PDB entry 6VQB | electron microscopy, 3.60 A resolution | chains A and Q of the 16 polymer chains in the assembly

[Chain A]
Molecule: ATPase H+-transporting V1 subunit A
Source organism: Rattus norvegicus
UniProt: D4A133 (D4A133_RAT); residues 1-617 here = UniProt positions 1-617
Chain sequence (617 residues; row label = number of the first residue in the row):
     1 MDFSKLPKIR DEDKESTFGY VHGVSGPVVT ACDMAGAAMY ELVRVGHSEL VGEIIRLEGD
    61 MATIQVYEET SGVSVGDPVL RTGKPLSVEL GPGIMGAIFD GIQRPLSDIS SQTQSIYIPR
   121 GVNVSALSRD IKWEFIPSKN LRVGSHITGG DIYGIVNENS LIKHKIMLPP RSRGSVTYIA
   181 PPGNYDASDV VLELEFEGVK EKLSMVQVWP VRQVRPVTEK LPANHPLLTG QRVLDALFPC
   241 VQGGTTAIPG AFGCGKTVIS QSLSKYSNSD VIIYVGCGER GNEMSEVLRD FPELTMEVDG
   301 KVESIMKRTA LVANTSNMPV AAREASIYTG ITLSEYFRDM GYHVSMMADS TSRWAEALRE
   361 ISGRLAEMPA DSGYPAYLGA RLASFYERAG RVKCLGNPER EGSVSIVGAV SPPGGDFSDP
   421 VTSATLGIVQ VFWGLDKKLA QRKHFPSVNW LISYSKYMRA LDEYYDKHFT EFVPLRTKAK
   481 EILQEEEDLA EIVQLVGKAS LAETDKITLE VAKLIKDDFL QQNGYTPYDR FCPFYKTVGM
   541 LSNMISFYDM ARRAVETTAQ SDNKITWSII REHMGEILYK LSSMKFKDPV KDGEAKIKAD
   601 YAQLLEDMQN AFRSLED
Disordered / not traced: 1-16, 617
Ligand contacts: ADP (adenosine-5'-diphosphate): Q231, A251, F252, G253, C254, G255, K256, T257, V258, F445, P446, Q522, N523, G524, Y525

[Chain Q]
Molecule: Uncharacterized protein
Source organism: Legionella pneumophila subsp. pneumophila (strain Philadelphia 1 / ATCC 33152 / DSM 7513)
UniProt: Q5ZWW6 (Q5ZWW6_LEGPH); residues 1-278 here = UniProt positions 1-278
Chain sequence (301 residues; each row starts with the number of its first residue; numbering starts at 0):
     0 GMSFIKVGIK MGGLTSEQYH SQVVGKIGYI ARCMQTIDPE NNLKKIREDY QDVLIWAEKN
    60 YRFEEILEAS KSGKCPNDLD ALSRRSLILQ ELLRLVSSIS PFKMKLDLIE SQYEKMKQHV
   120 NLWKSDYHVK LNQLNQLTDY LKNAAPTPKN NFLRAMTSVL QMQIAQYGIT EDNEGINQLF
   180 KLGLHLLAMA NEKIDEQYHL FKGYVKDQPE ESPFEGILPA EDQKILVKTM IDYAMPKLSS
   240 KVLQDKLSAL SSSDVLTKTL LDSIDRIVKE NEKLNALSKD YKDHDGDYKD HDIDYKDDDD
   300 K
Disordered / not traced: 0-3, 236-300
Construct notes: expression tag (0, 279-300)

[Chain A / chain Q interface]
Residue-residue contacts - 54 pairs, chain A then chain Q:
  N140(A) - R31(Q)
  L141(A) - R31(Q)
  S145(A) - R31(Q)  hydrogen bond
  H146(A) - R31(Q)  hydrogen bond (backbone-side chain)
  H146(A) - Y60(Q)
  H146(A) - R61(Q)
  H146(A) - F62(Q)
  I147(A) - F62(Q)
  T148(A) - S20(Q)  hydrogen bond (side chain-backbone)
  T148(A) - Q21(Q)  hydrogen bond
  T148(A) - G24(Q)
  G149(A) - Q21(Q)  hydrogen bond (backbone-side chain)
  K163(A) - D138(Q)  salt bridge
  P170(A) - Q17(Q)
  R171(A) - Q17(Q)  hydrogen bond (backbone-side chain)
  R173(A) - E16(Q)  salt bridge
  R173(A) - S20(Q)  hydrogen bond
  R173(A) - F62(Q)
  R173(A) - L66(Q)
  G174(A) - F62(Q)
  S175(A) - F62(Q)
  F196(A) - F62(Q)  hydrophobic
  F196(A) - E63(Q)
  P216(A) - L13(Q)  hydrophobic
  V217(A) - L13(Q)
  N224(A) - K123(Q)
  D299(A) - Q135(Q)  hydrogen bond
  D299(A) - Y139(Q)
  D299(A) - K148(Q)  hydrogen bond (backbone-side chain)
  D299(A) - L186(Q)
  D299(A) - N190(Q)
  G300(A) - K148(Q)
  G300(A) - L186(Q)  hydrogen bond (backbone-backbone)
  G300(A) - A187(Q)
  G300(A) - M188(Q)
  G300(A) - A189(Q)
  G300(A) - N190(Q)  hydrogen bond (backbone-backbone)
  K301(A) - N190(Q)
  K393(A) - S82(Q)
  L395(A) - L13(Q)  hydrophobic
  L395(A) - Q21(Q)
  G396(A) - Q21(Q)  hydrogen bond (backbone-side chain)
  G396(A) - K25(Q)  hydrogen bond (backbone-side chain)
  N397(A) - G24(Q)  hydrogen bond (side chain-backbone)
  N397(A) - K25(Q)  hydrogen bond (side chain-backbone)
  N397(A) - Y28(Q)
  N397(A) - R31(Q)
  N397(A) - Q89(Q)
  P398(A) - Q89(Q)  hydrogen bond (backbone-side chain)
  E399(A) - K25(Q)  salt bridge
  E399(A) - S82(Q)  hydrogen bond
  E399(A) - Q89(Q)
  E399(A) - W122(Q)
  E401(A) - W122(Q)  hydrogen bond
Interface residues without a listed pair, chain A (28 interface residues in all): D151
Interface residues without a listed pair, chain Q (32 interface residues in all): V23, T35, I65, L86, E191

[Overview]
28 residues of chain A face 32 of chain Q across their interface, with 18 hydrogen bonds and 3 salt bridges.
Polar contacts include K163(A)-D138(Q), R173(A)-E16(Q) and E399(A)-K25(Q). Chain A binds ADP.
Here chain A is ATPase H+-transporting V1 subunit A (Rattus norvegicus) and chain Q is Uncharacterized protein
(Legionella pneumophila subsp. pneumophila (strain Philadelphia 1 / ATCC 33152 / DSM 7513)). Entry 6VQB
(Mammalian V-ATPase from rat brain soluble V1 region rotational state 2 with SidK and ADP (from ...) was
determined by electron microscopy together with 6VQ9, 6VQA, 6VQI, 6VQJ and 6VQK from the same study.
